Entry 9LGO (electron microscopy, 3.51 A resolution); this record covers chains A and B of the 10 polymer chains in the assembly.

# Chain A (and B)
Protein: ATPase family gene 2 protein homolog A
Organism: Homo sapiens
Notes: EC 3.6.4.10; chain B of this document is another copy of the same molecule, construct and numbering; everything in this record applies to it too
Reference sequence: Q8NB90 (AFG2A_HUMAN); residue numbers follow UniProt; this construct covers 1-886
Sequence (886 residues; row label = number of the first residue in the row):
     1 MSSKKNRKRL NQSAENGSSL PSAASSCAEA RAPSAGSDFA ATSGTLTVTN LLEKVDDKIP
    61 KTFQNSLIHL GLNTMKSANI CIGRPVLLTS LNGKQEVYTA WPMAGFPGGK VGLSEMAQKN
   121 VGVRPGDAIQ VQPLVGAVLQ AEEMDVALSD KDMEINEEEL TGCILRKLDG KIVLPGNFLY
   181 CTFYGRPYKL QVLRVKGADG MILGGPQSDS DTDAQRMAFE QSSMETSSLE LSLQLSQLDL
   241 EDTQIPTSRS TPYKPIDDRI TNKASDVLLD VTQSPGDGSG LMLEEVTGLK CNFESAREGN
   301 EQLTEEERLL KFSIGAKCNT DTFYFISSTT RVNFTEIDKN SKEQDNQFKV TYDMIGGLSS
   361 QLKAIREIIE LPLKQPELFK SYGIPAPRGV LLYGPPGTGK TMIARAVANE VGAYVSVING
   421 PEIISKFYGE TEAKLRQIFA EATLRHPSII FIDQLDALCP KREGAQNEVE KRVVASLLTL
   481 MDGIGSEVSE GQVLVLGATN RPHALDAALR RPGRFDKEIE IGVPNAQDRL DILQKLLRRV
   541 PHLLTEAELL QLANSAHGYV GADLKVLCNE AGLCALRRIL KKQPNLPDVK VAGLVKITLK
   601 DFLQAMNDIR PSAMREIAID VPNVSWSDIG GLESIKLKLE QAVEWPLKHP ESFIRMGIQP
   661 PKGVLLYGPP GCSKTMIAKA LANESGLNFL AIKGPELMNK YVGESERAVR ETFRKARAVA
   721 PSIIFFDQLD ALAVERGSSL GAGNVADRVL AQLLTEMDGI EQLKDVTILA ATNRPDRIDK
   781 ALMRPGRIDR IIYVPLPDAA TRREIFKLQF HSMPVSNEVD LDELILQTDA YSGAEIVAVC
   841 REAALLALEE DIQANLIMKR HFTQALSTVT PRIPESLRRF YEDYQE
Unresolved in the structure: 1-42, 205-315, 339-349, 447, 582-594, 734-741 (chain B: 1-43, 205-314, 337-346, 616-622, 872-886)
Sequence notes: conflict Gln454 (Glu in Q8NB90), Gln728 (Glu in Q8NB90)
Residues lining bound ligands: ATP (adenosine-5'-triphosphate): Met354, Ile355, Gly356, Pro396, Gly397, Thr398, Gly399, Lys400, Thr401, Met402, Asn500, Gly561, Ala562, Lys565

# Interface between chain A and chain B
Residue-residue contacts (42; chain A residue first):
  Gln551(A) - Gln762(B)  hydrogen bond
  Asp563(A) - Arg511(B)  salt bridge
  Val566(A) - Arg511(B)
  Glu570(A) - Pro512(B)
  Lys600(A) - Leu763(B)
  Asn607(A) - Arg710(B)  hydrogen bond
  Asn607(A) - Arg714(B)
  Ile609(A) - Arg511(B)
  Arg610(A) - Arg511(B)
  Arg610(A) - Arg710(B)
  Arg610(A) - Glu756(B)  salt bridge
  Cys672(A) - Lys780(B)
  Met676(A) - Arg784(B)
  Asn699(A) - Leu740(B)
  Asn699(A) - Gly743(B)
  Asn699(A) - Asn744(B)  hydrogen bond (backbone-side chain)
  Asn699(A) - Asp747(B)  hydrogen bond
  Lys700(A) - Asn744(B)
  Lys700(A) - Arg748(B)
  Met813(A) - Met656(B)
  Met813(A) - Ile658(B)  hydrophobic
  Pro814(A) - Arg655(B)
  Pro814(A) - Met656(B)
  Arg841(A) - Gln659(B)  hydrogen bond (side chain-backbone)
  Arg841(A) - Pro661(B)
  Arg841(A) - Asp789(B)  salt bridge
  Glu842(A) - Arg790(B)  salt bridge
  Leu845(A) - Gln641(B)
  Leu845(A) - Phe653(B)  hydrophobic
  Leu845(A) - Ile658(B)  hydrophobic
  Leu845(A) - Arg790(B)
  Leu848(A) - Ser652(B)
  Leu848(A) - Phe653(B)  hydrophobic
  Glu849(A) - Gln641(B)
  Ile852(A) - Trp645(B)  hydrophobic
  Ile852(A) - Ser652(B)
  Ile852(A) - Arg655(B)
  Gln853(A) - Arg655(B)
  Ala854(A) - Arg655(B)  hydrogen bond (backbone-side chain)
  Ala854(A) - Met656(B)
  Asn855(A) - Met656(B)
  Arg872(A) - Lys780(B)
Interface residues without a listed pair, chain A (39 interface residues in all): Arg462, Leu599, Leu603, Gln604, Asp608, Met614, Gly671, Pro695, Glu696, Ser812, Ala844, Leu846, Leu856, Ile857, Thr868
Interface residues without a listed pair, chain B (37 interface residues in all): Val469, Arg510, Leu637, Lys638, His649, Gly657, Pro660, Tyr667, Arg717, Gln752, Thr755, Ile791

# Overview
39 residues of chain A and 37 residues of chain B are in contact, with 6 hydrogen bonds and 4 salt bridges.
Polar pairs include Asp563(A)-Arg511(B), Arg610(A)-Glu756(B) and Arg841(A)-Asp789(B). Ligands of chain A: ATP.
Both chains are ATPase family gene 2 protein homolog A (Homo sapiens). Entry 9LGO (Cryo-EM structure of the
SPATA5-SPATA5L1-CINP-C1orf109 complex) was determined by electron microscopy.
